5LRC - chain A; structure by X-ray diffraction, 2.00 A resolution.

Chain A:
Name: Glycogen phosphorylase, muscle form
Source organism: Oryctolagus cuniculus
Notes: EC 2.4.1.1
UniProtKB: P00489 (PYGM_RABIT); residues 1-842 here correspond to UniProt positions 2-843 (UniProt number = residue number + 1)
Amino-acid sequence (842 residues; numbered 1 to 842; the number before each row is that of its first residue):
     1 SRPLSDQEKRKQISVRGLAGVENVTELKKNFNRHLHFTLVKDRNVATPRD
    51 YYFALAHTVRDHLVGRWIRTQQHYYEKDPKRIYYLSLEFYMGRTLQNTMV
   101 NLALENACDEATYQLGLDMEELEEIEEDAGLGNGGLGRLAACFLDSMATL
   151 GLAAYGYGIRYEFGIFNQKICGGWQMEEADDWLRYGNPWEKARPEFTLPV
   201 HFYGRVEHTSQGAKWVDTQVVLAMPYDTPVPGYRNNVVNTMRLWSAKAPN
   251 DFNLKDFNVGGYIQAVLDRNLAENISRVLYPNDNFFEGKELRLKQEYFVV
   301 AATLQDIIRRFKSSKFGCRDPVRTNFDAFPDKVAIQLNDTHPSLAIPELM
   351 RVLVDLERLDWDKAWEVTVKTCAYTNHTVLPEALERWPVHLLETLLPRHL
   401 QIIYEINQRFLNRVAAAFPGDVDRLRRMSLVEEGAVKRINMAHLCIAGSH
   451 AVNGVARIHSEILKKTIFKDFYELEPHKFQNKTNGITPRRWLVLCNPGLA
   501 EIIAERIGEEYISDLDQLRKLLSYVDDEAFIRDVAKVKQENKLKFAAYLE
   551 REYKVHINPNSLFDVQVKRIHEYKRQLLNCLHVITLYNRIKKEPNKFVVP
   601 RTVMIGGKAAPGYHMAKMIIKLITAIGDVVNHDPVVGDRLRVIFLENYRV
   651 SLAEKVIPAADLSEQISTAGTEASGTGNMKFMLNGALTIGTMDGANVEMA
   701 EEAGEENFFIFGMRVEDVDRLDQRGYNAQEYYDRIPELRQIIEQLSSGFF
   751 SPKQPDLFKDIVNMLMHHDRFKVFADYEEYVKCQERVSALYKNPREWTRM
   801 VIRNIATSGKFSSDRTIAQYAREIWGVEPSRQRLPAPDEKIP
Disordered / not traced: 1-11, 255-260, 315-323, 837-842
Curated features (UniProtKB/Swiss-Prot):
  - binding site (AMP): Asp-42, Tyr-75, Arg-309 to Cys-318
  - site: Cys-108 (Involved in the association of subunits), Cys-142 (Involved in the association of subunits), Tyr-155 (Can be labeled by an AMP analog)
  - modified residue: Ser-1 (N-acetylserine), Ser-14 (Phosphoserine), Tyr-203 (Phosphotyrosine), Tyr-226 (Phosphotyrosine), Ser-429 (Phosphoserine), Tyr-472 (Phosphotyrosine), Ser-513 (Phosphoserine), Lys-680 (N6-(pyridoxal phosphate)lysine), Ser-746 (Phosphoserine), Ser-747 (Phosphoserine)
Covalently attached groups: pyridoxal phosphate (PLP) linked to Lys-680
Small-molecule neighbours:
  - 73E ((1S)-1,5-anhydro-1-(5-phenyl-4H-1,2,4-triazol-3-yl)-D-glucitol): Glu-88, Gly-135, Leu-136, Leu-139, Asn-282, Asp-283, Asn-284, Phe-285, His-341, His-377, Thr-378, Val-455, Asn-484, Tyr-573, Glu-672, Ala-673, Ser-674, Gly-675, Thr-676
  - pyridoxal phosphate (PLP): Tyr-90, Gly-134, Gly-135, Arg-138, Trp-491, Val-567, Lys-568, Lys-574, Tyr-648, Arg-649, Val-650, Ala-653, Gln-665, Glu-672, Gly-675, Thr-676, Gly-677

Overview:
Ligands of chain A: compound 73E. Pyridoxal phosphate is covalently linked to Lys-680. UniProt lists 12
AMP-binding residues.
Chain A is Glycogen phosphorylase, muscle form (Oryctolagus cuniculus); the structure, Crystal structure of
Glycogen Phosphorylase in complex with KS114, was determined by X-ray diffraction together with 5LRD and 5LRF
from the same study.
